8OOS - chains K and M of the 9 polymer chains in the assembly; structure by electron microscopy, 3.29 A resolution.

== Chain K ==
Molecule: DNA strand 1
Sequence (226 nucleotides; row label = number of the first residue in the row; numbers below 1 keep their minus sign (DC-73 is residue -73)):
   -73 CTGGAGAATC CCGGTGCCGA GGCCGCTCAA TTGGTCGTAG CAAGCTCTAG CACCGCTTAA
   -13 ACGCACGTAC GCGCTGTCCC CCGCGTTTTA ACCGCCAAGG GGATTACTCC CTAGTCTCCA
    47 GGCACGTGTC AGATATATAC ATCCTGTGCA TGTATTGAAC AGCGACCTTG CCGGTGCCAG
   107 TCGGATAGTG TTCCGAGCTC CCACTCTAGA GGATCCCCGG GTACCG
Unresolved in the structure: -73, 38-152

== Chain M ==
Name: Histone H3.1
From: Homo sapiens
UniProt: P68431 (H31_HUMAN); residues 1-135 here correspond to UniProt positions 2-136 (UniProt number = residue number + 1)
Amino-acid sequence (135 residues; each row starts with the number of its first residue):
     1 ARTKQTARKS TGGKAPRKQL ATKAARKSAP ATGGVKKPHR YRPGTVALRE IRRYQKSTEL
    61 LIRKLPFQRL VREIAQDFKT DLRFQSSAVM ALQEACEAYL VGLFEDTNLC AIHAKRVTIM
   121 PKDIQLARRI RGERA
Unresolved in the structure: 1-60, 135
UniProt features mapped onto this chain:
  - modified residue: Arg2 (Asymmetric dimethylarginine), Thr3 (Phosphothreonine), Lys4 (Allysine), Gln5 (5-glutamyl dopamine), Thr6 (Phosphothreonine), Arg8 (Citrulline), Lys9 (N6,N6,N6-trimethyllysine), Ser10 (ADP-ribosylserine), Thr11 (Phosphothreonine), Lys14 (N6-(2-hydroxyisobutyryl)lysine), Arg17 (Asymmetric dimethylarginine), Lys18 (N6-(2-hydroxyisobutyryl)lysine), Lys23 (N6-(2-hydroxyisobutyryl)lysine), Arg26 (Citrulline), Lys27 (N6,N6,N6-trimethyllysine), Ser28 (ADP-ribosylserine), Lys36 (N6,N6,N6-trimethyllysine), Lys37 (N6-methyllysine), Tyr41 (Phosphotyrosine), Lys56 (N6,N6,N6-trimethyllysine) and 8 more in UniProt
  - lipidation: Lys18 (N6-decanoyllysine)

== How chain K and chain M interact ==
Contacting residue pairs (14):
  DG-24(K) - Arg83(M)  phosphate contact
  DG-24(K) - Phe84(M)  sugar contact
  DG-24(K) - Gln85(M)  phosphate contact
  DG-24(K) - Ser86(M)  hydrogen bond to the phosphate
  DC-23(K) - Arg72(M)  salt bridge to the phosphate
  DC-23(K) - Arg83(M)  phosphate contact
  DC-23(K) - Phe84(M)  hydrogen bond to the phosphate
  DA-14(K) - Arg63(M)  sugar contact
  DA-13(K) - Arg63(M)  phosphate contact
  DG-3(K) - Arg116(M)  hydrogen bond to the phosphate
  DG-3(K) - Val117(M)  hydrogen bond to the phosphate
  DG-3(K) - Thr118(M)  hydrogen bond to the phosphate
  DC-2(K) - Arg116(M)  salt bridge to the phosphate
  DC-2(K) - Met120(M)  phosphate contact
Also at the interface, not in a pair above, chain K (7 interface residues in all): DC-4
Also at the interface, not in a pair above, chain M (12 interface residues in all): Leu82, Lys115

== Summary ==
The interface between chain K and chain M involves 7 residues on one side and 12 on the other, with 5 hydrogen
bonds and 2 salt bridges. Among the polar pairs are DG-24(K)-Ser86(M), DC-23(K)-Phe84(M) and
DG-3(K)-Arg116(M).
Here chain K is DNA strand 1 and chain M is Histone H3.1 (Homo sapiens). Entry 8OOS (CryoEM Structure
INO80core Hexasome complex ATPase-hexasome refinement state 2) was determined by electron microscopy,
deposited together with 8OO7, 8OO9, 8OOA, 8OOC, 8OOF, 8OOP, 8OOR and 8OOT.
